6X4Y - chains A and I of the 9 polymer chains in the assembly; structure by electron microscopy, 3.60 A resolution.

Chain A:
Name: Transcription-repair-coupling factor
Source organism: Escherichia coli
Notes: EC 3.6.4.-
UniProt: A0A024L3Y3 (A0A024L3Y3_ECOLX); residue numbers follow UniProt; this construct covers 1-1148
Amino-acid sequence (1148 residues; numbered 1 to 1148; the number before each row is that of its first residue):
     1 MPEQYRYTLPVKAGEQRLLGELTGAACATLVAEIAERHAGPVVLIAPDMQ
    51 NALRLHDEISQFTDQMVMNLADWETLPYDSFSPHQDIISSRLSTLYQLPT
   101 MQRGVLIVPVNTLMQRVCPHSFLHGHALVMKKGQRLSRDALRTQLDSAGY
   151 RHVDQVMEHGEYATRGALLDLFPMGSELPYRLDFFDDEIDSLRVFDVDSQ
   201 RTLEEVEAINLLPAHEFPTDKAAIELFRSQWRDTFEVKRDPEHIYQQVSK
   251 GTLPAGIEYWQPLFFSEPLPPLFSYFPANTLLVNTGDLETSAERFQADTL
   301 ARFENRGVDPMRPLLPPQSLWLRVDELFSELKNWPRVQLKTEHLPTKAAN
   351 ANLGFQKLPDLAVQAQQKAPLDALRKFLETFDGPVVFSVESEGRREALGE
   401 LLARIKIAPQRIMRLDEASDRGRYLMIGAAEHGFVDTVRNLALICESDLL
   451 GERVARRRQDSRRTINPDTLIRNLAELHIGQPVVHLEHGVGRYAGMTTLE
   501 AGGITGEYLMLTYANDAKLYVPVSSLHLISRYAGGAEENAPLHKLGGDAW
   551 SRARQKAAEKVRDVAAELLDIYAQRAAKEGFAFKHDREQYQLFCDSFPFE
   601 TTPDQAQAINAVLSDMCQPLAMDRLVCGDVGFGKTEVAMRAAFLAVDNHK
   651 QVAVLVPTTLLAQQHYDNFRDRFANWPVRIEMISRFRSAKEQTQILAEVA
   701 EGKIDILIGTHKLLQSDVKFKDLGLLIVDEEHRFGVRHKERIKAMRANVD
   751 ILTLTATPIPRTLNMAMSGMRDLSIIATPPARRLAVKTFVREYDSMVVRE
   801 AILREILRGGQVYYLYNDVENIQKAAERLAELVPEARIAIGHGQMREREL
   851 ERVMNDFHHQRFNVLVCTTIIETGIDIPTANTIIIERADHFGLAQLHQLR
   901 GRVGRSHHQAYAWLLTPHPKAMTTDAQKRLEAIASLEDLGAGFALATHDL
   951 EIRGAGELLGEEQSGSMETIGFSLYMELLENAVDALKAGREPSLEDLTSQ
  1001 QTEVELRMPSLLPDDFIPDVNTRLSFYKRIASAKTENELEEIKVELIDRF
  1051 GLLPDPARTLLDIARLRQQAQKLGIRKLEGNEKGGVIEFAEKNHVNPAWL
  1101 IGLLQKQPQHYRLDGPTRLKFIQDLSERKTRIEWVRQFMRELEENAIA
Not modelled in the structure: 1-3, 1148
Small-molecule neighbours: ADP (adenosine-5'-diphosphate): Phe597, Phe599, Glu600, Gln605, Asp629, Val630, Gly631, Phe632, Gly633, Lys634, Thr635, Pro780, Arg783, Arg905
What the authors report for this chain:
  - conformationally variable residues (domain motion): Gly942

Chain I:
Name: DNA-directed RNA polymerase subunit beta
Source organism: Escherichia coli
Notes: EC 2.7.7.6
UniProt: P0A8V4 (RPOB_ECO57); residues 1-1342 here = UniProt positions 1-1342
Amino-acid sequence (1342 residues; numbered 1 to 1342; the number before each row is that of its first residue):
     1 MVYSYTEKKRIRKDFGKRPQVLDVPYLLSIQLDSFQKFIEQDPEGQYGLE
    51 AAFRSVFPIQSYSGNSELQYVSYRLGEPVFDVQECQIRGVTYSAPLRVKL
   101 RLVIYEREAPEGTVKDIKEQEVYMGEIPLMTDNGTFVINGTERVIVSQLH
   151 RSPGVFFDSDKGKTHSSGKVLYNARIIPYRGSWLDFEFDPKDNLFVRIDR
   201 RRKLPATIILRALNYTTEQILDLFFEKVIFEIRDNKLQMELVPERLRGET
   251 ASFDIEANGKVYVEKGRRITARHIRQLEKDDVKLIEVPVEYIAGKVVAKD
   301 YIDESTGELICAANMELSLDLLAKLSQSGHKRIETLFTNDLDHGPYISET
   351 LRVDPTNDRLSALVEIYRMMRPGEPPTREAAESLFENLFFSEDRYDLSAV
   401 GRMKFNRSLLREEIEGSGILSKDDIIDVMKKLIDIRNGKGEVDDIDHLGN
   451 RRIRSVGEMAENQFRVGLVRVERAVKERLSLGDLDTLMPQDMINAKPISA
   501 AVKEFFGSSQLSQFMDQNNPLSEITHKRRISALGPGGLTRERAGFEVRDV
   551 HPTHYGRVCPIETPEGPNIGLINSLSVYAQTNEYGFLETPYRKVTDGVVT
   601 DEIHYLSAIEEGNYVIAQANSNLDEEGHFVEDLVTCRSKGESSLFSRDQV
   651 DYMDVSTQQVVSVGASLIPFLEHDDANRALMGANMQRQAVPTLRADKPLV
   701 GTGMERAVAVDSGVTAVAKRGGVVQYVDASRIVIKVNEDEMYPGEAGIDI
   751 YNLTKYTRSNQNTCINQMPCVSLGEPVERGDVLADGPSTDLGELALGQNM
   801 RVAFMPWNGYNFEDSILVSERVVQEDRFTTIHIQELACVSRDTKLGPEEI
   851 TADIPNVGEAALSKLDESGIVYIGAEVTGGDILVGKVTPKGETQLTPEEK
   901 LLRAIFGEKASDVKDSSLRVPNGVSGTVIDVQVFTRDGVEKDKRALEIEE
   951 MQLKQAKKDLSEELQILEAGLFSRIRAVLVAGGVEAEKLDKLPRDRWLEL
  1001 GLTDEEKQNQLEQLAEQYDELKHEFEKKLEAKRRKITQGDDLAPGVLKIV
  1051 KVYLAVKRRIQPGDKMAGRHGNKGVISKINPIEDMPYDENGTPVDIVLNP
  1101 LGVPSRMNIGQILETHLGMAAKGIGDKINAMLKQQQEVAKLREFIQRAYD
  1151 LGADVRQKVDLSTFSDEEVMRLAENLRKGMPIATPVFDGAKEAEIKELLK
  1201 LGDLPTSGQIRLYDGRTGEQFERPVTVGYMYMLKLNHLVDDKMHARSTGS
  1251 YSLVTQQPLGGKAQFGGQRFGEMEVWALEAYGAAYTLQEMLTVKSDDVNG
  1301 RTKMYKNIVDGNHQMEPGMPESFNVLLKEIRSLGINIELEDE
Not modelled in the structure: 1, 891-914, 1342
Curated features (UniProtKB/Swiss-Prot):
  - modified residue (N6-acetyllysine): Lys1022, Lys1200

Chain A / chain I interface:
Contacting residue pairs (46):
  Lys238(A) - Arg368(I)
  Glu304(A) - Arg378(I)  salt bridge
  Asn305(A) - Thr377(I)  hydrogen bond
  Asn305(A) - Arg378(I)  hydrogen bond (side chain-backbone)
  Asn305(A) - Glu379(I)  hydrogen bond
  Val308(A) - Leu360(I)  hydrophobic
  Val308(A) - Val364(I)  hydrophobic
  Val308(A) - Thr377(I)
  Asp309(A) - Val364(I)
  Asp309(A) - Pro375(I)
  Asp309(A) - Pro376(I)
  Pro310(A) - Val364(I)
  His488(A) - Asp116(I)  salt bridge
  His488(A) - Lys118(I)
  His488(A) - Asp485(I)  salt bridge
  Leu499(A) - Arg101(I)
  Leu499(A) - Ile117(I)  hydrophobic
  Glu500(A) - Gln69(I)
  Ala501(A) - Tyr105(I)
  Ala501(A) - Val114(I)  hydrophobic
  Tyr508(A) - Val114(I)
  Ala517(A) - Glu119(I)
  Ala517(A) - Gln120(I)
  Lys518(A) - Lys118(I)
  Lys518(A) - Glu119(I)  hydrogen bond (backbone-backbone)
  Leu519(A) - Ile117(I)
  Leu519(A) - Lys118(I)
  Tyr520(A) - Asp116(I)
  Tyr520(A) - Ile117(I)  hydrogen bond (backbone-backbone)
  Tyr520(A) - Glu119(I)  hydrogen bond
  Val521(A) - Lys115(I)
  Val521(A) - Asp116(I)
  Pro522(A) - Val114(I)  hydrophobic
  Pro522(A) - Lys115(I)
  Leu545(A) - Lys118(I)
  Leu545(A) - Met488(I)  hydrophobic
  Gly546(A) - Thr486(I)
  Tyr816(A) - Ser63(I)
  Asp818(A) - Ser480(I)
  Glu820(A) - Gly482(I)
  Glu820(A) - Asp483(I)
  Asn821(A) - Ser63(I)  hydrogen bond
  Asn821(A) - Asn65(I)  hydrogen bond
  Asn821(A) - Ser480(I)  hydrogen bond (side chain-backbone)
  Lys824(A) - Ser63(I)  hydrogen bond
  Ala921(A) - Arg473(I)  hydrogen bond (backbone-side chain)
Other interface residues (no listed pair), chain A (35 interface residues in all): Met311, His485, Gly502, Gly547, Ala549, Trp550, Arg791, Arg887, Lys920, Met922
Other interface residues (no listed pair), chain I (32 interface residues in all): Tyr62, Glu67, Glu374, Arg470, Asp491

In short:
The interface between chain A and chain I involves 35 residues on one side and 32 on the other; the contacts
include 11 hydrogen bonds and 3 salt bridges. Polar contacts include Glu304(A)-Arg378(I), His488(A)-Asp116(I)
and His488(A)-Asp485(I). Chain A binds ADP. The paper reports conformational variability at Gly942(A).
Chain A is Transcription-repair-coupling factor and chain I is DNA-directed RNA polymerase subunit beta, both
from Escherichia coli; the structure, Mfd-bound E.coli RNA polymerase elongation complex - IV state, was
determined by electron microscopy, deposited together with 6X26, 6X2F, 6X2N, 6X43, 6X4W and 6X50.
